7VVK - chains B and G of the 6 polymer chains in the assembly; structure by electron microscopy, 3.30 A resolution.

# Chain B
Molecule: Guanine nucleotide-binding protein G(I)/G(S)/G(T) subunit beta-1
From: Rattus norvegicus
UniProtKB: P54311 (GBB1_RAT); residue numbers follow UniProt; this construct covers 2-340
Sequence (351 residues; numbered -10 to 340; the number before each row is that of its first residue; numbers below 1 keep their minus sign (Met-10 is residue -10)):
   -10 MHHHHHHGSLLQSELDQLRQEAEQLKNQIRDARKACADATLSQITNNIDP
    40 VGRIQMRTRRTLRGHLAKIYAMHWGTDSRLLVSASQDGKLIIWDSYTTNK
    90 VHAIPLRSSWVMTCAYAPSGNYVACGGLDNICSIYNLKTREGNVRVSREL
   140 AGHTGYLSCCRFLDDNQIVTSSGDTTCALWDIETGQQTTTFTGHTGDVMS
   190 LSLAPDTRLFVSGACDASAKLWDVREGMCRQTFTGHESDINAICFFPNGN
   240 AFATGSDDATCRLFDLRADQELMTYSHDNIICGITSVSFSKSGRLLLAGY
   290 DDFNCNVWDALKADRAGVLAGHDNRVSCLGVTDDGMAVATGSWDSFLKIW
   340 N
Disordered / not traced: -10 to 0
Differences from the reference sequence: expression tag (-10 to 1)
Swiss-Prot annotation at these positions:
  - modified residue: Ser2 (N-acetylserine), His266 (Phosphohistidine)

# Chain G
Molecule: Guanine nucleotide-binding protein G(I)/G(S)/G(O) subunit gamma-2
From: Bos taurus
UniProtKB: P63212 (GBG2_BOVIN); residue numbers follow UniProt; this construct covers 1-67
Sequence (68 residues; each row starts with the number of its first residue):
     1 MASNNTASIAQARKLVEQLKMEANIDRIKVSKAAADLMAYCEAHAKEDPL
    51 LTPVPASENPFREKKFFS
Disordered / not traced: 1-7, 63-68
Differences from the reference sequence: expression tag (68)
Swiss-Prot annotation at these positions:
  - modified residue: Ala2 (N-acetylalanine)

# Chain B / chain G interface
Pairs across the interface (83):
  Leu7(B) - Ala12(G)  hydrophobic
  Glu10(B) - Val16(G)
  Ala11(B) - Val16(G)
  Ala11(B) - Leu19(G)
  Leu14(B) - Val16(G)
  Leu14(B) - Leu19(G)  hydrophobic
  Leu14(B) - Lys20(G)
  Gln17(B) - Ala23(G)
  Ile18(B) - Leu19(G)
  Ile18(B) - Ala23(G)  hydrophobic
  Ile18(B) - Arg27(G)
  Ala21(B) - Arg27(G)
  Arg22(B) - Glu22(G)  salt bridge
  Cys25(B) - Arg27(G)
  Cys25(B) - Ile28(G)
  Cys25(B) - Lys29(G)
  Cys25(B) - Val30(G)
  Ala28(B) - Val30(G)
  Ala28(B) - Ser31(G)
  Leu30(B) - Ala34(G)  hydrophobic
  Ile33(B) - Val30(G)
  Ile33(B) - Ser31(G)
  Thr34(B) - Met38(G)
  Ile37(B) - Met38(G)  hydrophobic
  Val40(B) - Leu51(G)  hydrophobic
  Ile43(B) - Leu50(G)
  Ile43(B) - Leu51(G)
  Met45(B) - Leu50(G)  hydrophobic
  Arg48(B) - Phe61(G)
  Arg48(B) - Arg62(G)
  Arg49(B) - Pro60(G)  hydrogen bond (side chain-backbone)
  Arg49(B) - Phe61(G)  hydrogen bond (side chain-backbone)
  Ser84(B) - Phe61(G)
  Tyr85(B) - Pro60(G)  hydrophobic
  Tyr85(B) - Phe61(G)  hydrophobic
  Cys218(B) - Gln18(G)
  Thr221(B) - Glu22(G)  hydrogen bond (backbone-side chain)
  Phe235(B) - Leu37(G)  hydrophobic
  Phe235(B) - Tyr40(G)  hydrophobic
  Phe235(B) - Cys41(G)  hydrophobic
  Pro236(B) - Tyr40(G)
  Asn237(B) - Leu37(G)
  Asn237(B) - Tyr40(G)
  Ala240(B) - Leu37(G)  hydrophobic
  Leu252(B) - Leu37(G)  hydrophobic
  Asp254(B) - Ala33(G)
  Arg256(B) - Arg27(G)
  Arg256(B) - Ile28(G)
  Arg256(B) - Asp36(G)  salt bridge
  Ala257(B) - Arg27(G)
  Ala257(B) - Ile28(G)
  Ala257(B) - Val30(G)  hydrophobic
  Asp258(B) - Ile25(G)
  Asp258(B) - Arg27(G)  salt bridge
  Gln259(B) - Val30(G)
  Leu261(B) - Val30(G)  hydrophobic
  Ser279(B) - Asp48(G)  hydrogen bond
  Lys280(B) - His44(G)
  Lys280(B) - Glu47(G)  hydrogen bond (side chain-backbone)
  Lys280(B) - Asp48(G)
  Ser281(B) - Tyr40(G)
  Ser281(B) - Cys41(G)  hydrogen bond (backbone-side chain)
  Ser281(B) - His44(G)
  Ser281(B) - Asp48(G)  hydrogen bond
  Gly282(B) - Cys41(G)  hydrogen bond (backbone-side chain)
  Arg283(B) - Cys41(G)  hydrogen bond (backbone-side chain)
  Arg283(B) - Leu51(G)
  Leu284(B) - Leu51(G)  hydrophobic
  Leu300(B) - Met38(G)  hydrophobic
  Asp323(B) - Pro49(G)
  Gly324(B) - Asp48(G)
  Gly324(B) - Pro49(G)
  Gly324(B) - Leu50(G)
  Met325(B) - Pro49(G)  hydrophobic
  Met325(B) - Leu50(G)
  Met325(B) - Pro60(G)
  Ala326(B) - Phe61(G)  hydrophobic
  Val327(B) - Leu50(G)  hydrophobic
  Ile338(B) - Phe61(G)  hydrophobic
  Asn340(B) - Pro49(G)
  Asn340(B) - Val54(G)
  Asn340(B) - Asn59(G)  hydrogen bond
  Asn340(B) - Phe61(G)
Interface residues without a listed pair, chain B (53 interface residues in all): Thr29, Trp63, Met217, Arg219, Gln220
Interface residues without a listed pair, chain G (34 interface residues in all): Met21, Asp26, Ala45

# In short
The interface between chain B and chain G involves 53 residues on one side and 34 on the other, with 10
hydrogen bonds and 3 salt bridges. Polar contacts include Arg22(B)-Glu22(G), Arg256(B)-Asp36(G) and
Asp258(B)-Arg27(G).
Here chain B is Guanine nucleotide-binding protein G(I)/G(S)/G(T) subunit beta-1 (Rattus norvegicus) and chain
G is Guanine nucleotide-binding protein G(I)/G(S)/G(O) subunit gamma-2 (Bos taurus). Entry 7VVK (PTH-bound
human PTH1R in complex with Gs (class1)) was determined by electron microscopy, deposited together with 7VVJ,
7VVL, 7VVM, 7VVN and 7VVO.
